7Q4O - chains 2 and A of the 10 polymer chains in the assembly; structure by electron microscopy, 2.10 A resolution.

# Chain 2
Molecule: U2 snRNA
From: Homo sapiens
Sequence (188 nucleotides; each row starts with the number of its first residue):
     1 AUCGCUUCUC GGCCUUUUGG CUAAGAUCAA GUGUAGUAUC UGUUCUUAUC AGUUUAAUAU
    61 CUGAUACGUC CUCUAUCCGA GGACAAUAUA UUAAAUGGAU UUUUGGAGCA GGGAGAUGGA
   121 AUAGGAGCUU GCUCCGUCCA CUCCACGCAU CGACCUGGUA UUGCAGUACC UCCAGGAACG
   181 GUGCACCC
Not modelled in the structure: 1-28, 64-188
Modified / non-standard residues: PSU (pseudouridine-5'-monophosphate) at position 34, PSU (pseudouridine-5'-monophosphate) at position 37, PSU (pseudouridine-5'-monophosphate) at position 39, OMC (o2'-methylycytidine-5'-monophosphate) at position 40, PSU (pseudouridine-5'-monophosphate) at position 41, PSU (pseudouridine-5'-monophosphate) at position 43, PSU (pseudouridine-5'-monophosphate) at position 44, OMU (o2'-methyluridine 5'-monophosphate) at position 47, PSU (pseudouridine-5'-monophosphate) at position 54, PSU (pseudouridine-5'-monophosphate) at position 58, OMC (o2'-methylycytidine-5'-monophosphate) at position 61

# Chain A
Molecule: Splicing factor 3B subunit 1
From: Homo sapiens
UniProt: O75533 (SF3B1_HUMAN); residues 1-1304 here = UniProt positions 1-1304
Chain sequence (1304 residues; row label = number of the first residue in the row):
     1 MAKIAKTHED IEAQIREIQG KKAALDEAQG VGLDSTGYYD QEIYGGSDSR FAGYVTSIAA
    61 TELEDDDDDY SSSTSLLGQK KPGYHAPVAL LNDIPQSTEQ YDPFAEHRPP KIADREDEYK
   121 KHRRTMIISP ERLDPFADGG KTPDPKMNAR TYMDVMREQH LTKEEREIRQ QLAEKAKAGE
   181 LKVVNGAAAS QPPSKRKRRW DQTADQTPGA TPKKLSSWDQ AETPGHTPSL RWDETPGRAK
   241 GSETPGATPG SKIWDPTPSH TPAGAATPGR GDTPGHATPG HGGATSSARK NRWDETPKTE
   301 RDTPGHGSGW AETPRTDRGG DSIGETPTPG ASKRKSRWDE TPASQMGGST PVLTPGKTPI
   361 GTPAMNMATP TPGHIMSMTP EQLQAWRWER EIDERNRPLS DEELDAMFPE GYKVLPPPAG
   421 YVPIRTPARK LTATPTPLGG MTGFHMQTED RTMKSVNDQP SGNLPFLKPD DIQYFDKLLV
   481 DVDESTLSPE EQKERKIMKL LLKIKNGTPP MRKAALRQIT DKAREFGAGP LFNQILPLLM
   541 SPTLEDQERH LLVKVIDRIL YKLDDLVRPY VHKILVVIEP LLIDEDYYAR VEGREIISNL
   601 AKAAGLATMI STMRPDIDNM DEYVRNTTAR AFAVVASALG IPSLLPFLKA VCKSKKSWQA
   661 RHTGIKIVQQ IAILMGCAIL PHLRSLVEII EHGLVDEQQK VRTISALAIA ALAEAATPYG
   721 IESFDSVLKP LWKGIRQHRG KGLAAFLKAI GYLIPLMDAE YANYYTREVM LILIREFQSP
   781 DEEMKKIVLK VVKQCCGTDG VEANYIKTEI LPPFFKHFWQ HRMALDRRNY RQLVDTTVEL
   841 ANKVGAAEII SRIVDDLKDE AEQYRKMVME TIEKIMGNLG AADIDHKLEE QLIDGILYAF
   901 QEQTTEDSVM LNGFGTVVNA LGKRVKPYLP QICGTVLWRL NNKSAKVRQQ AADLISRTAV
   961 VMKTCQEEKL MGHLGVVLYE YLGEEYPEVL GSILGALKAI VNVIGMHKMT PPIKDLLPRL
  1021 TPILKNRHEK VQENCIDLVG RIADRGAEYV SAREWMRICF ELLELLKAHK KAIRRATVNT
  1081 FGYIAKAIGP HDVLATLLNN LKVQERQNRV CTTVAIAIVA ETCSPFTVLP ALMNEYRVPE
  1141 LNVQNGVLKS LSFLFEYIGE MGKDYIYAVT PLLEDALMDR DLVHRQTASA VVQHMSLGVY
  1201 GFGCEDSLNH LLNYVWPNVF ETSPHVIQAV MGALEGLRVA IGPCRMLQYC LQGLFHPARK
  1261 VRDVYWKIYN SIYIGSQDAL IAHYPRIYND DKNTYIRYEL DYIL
Not modelled in the structure: 1-393, 416-490
Curated features (UniProtKB/Swiss-Prot):
  - region: Gly529 to Arg568 (Interaction with SF3B14), Gln547 to His550 (Interaction with PHF5A), Glu1156, Tyr1157 (Interaction with PHF5A)
  - site: Pro469 (Interaction with RNA), Tyr587 (Interaction with RNA), Glu592 (Interaction with PHF5A), Lys602 (Interaction with SF3B3), Cys677 (Interaction with SF3B3), Cys1035 (Interaction with RNA), Tyr1049 (Interaction with RNA), Leu1141 (Interaction with RNA), Glu1205 (Interaction with SF3B3)
  - modified residue: Thr125 (Phosphothreonine), Ser129 (Phosphoserine), Lys141 (N6-acetyllysine), Thr142 (Phosphothreonine), Arg157 (Citrulline), Ser194 (Phosphoserine), Thr203 (Phosphothreonine), Thr207 (Phosphothreonine), Thr211 (Phosphothreonine), Lys214 (N6-acetyllysine), Thr223 (Phosphothreonine), Thr227 (Phosphothreonine), Ser229 (Phosphoserine), Thr235 (Phosphothreonine), Thr244 (Phosphothreonine), Thr248 (Phosphothreonine), Thr257 (Phosphothreonine), Thr261 (Phosphothreonine), Thr267 (Phosphothreonine), Thr273 (Phosphothreonine) and 22 more in UniProt
  - cross-link (Glycyl lysine isopeptide (Lys-Gly)): Lys214 (interchain with G-Cter in SUMO2), Lys413 (interchain with G-Cter in SUMO1), Lys430 (interchain with G-Cter in SUMO2)
  - mutagenesis: Trp200 (W200A: Abolishes interaction with RBM39; when associated with A-218; A-232; A-254; A-293; A-310 and A-338), Trp218 (W218A: Abolishes interaction with RBM39; when associated with A-200; A-232; A-254; A-293; A-310 and A-338), Thr223 (T223A: No effect on interaction with PPP1R8), Thr227 (T227A: No effect on interaction with PPP1R8), Trp232 (W232A: Abolishes interaction with RBM39; when associated with A-200; A-218; A-254; A-293; A-310 and A-338), Thr235 (T235A: No effect on interaction with PPP1R8), Thr244 (T244A: Slight inhibition of interaction with PPP1R8), Thr248 (T248A: Slight inhibition of interaction with PPP1R8), Trp254 (W254A: Abolishes interaction with RBM39; when associated with A-200; A-218; A-232; A-293; A-310 and A-338), Thr257 (T257A: No effect on interaction with PPP1R8), Thr261 (T261A: Slight inhibition of interaction with PPP1R8), Thr267 (T267A: No effect on interaction with PPP1R8), 9 further mutagenesis entries in UniProt
Reported in the primary citation:
  - binding site for BPS oligo: Lys1071, Arg1106, Arg1109, Lys1149
  - conformationally variable residues (helix shift): Pro509 to Ala523

# Chain 2 / chain A interface
Residue-residue contacts (12):
  A30(2) - Arg1027(A)  salt bridge to the phosphate
  A30(2) - Gln1032(A)  base contact
  A30(2) - Glu1064(A)  base contact
  A30(2) - Lys1067(A)  base contact
  G31(2) - His1069(A)  stacking on the base
  G31(2) - Glu1105(A)  phosphate contact
  G36(2) - Pro1224(A)  phosphate contact
  PSU_37(2) - Ser1223(A)  hydrogen bond to the sugar
  PSU_37(2) - Pro1224(A)  phosphate contact
  A56(2) - Pro1257(A)  sugar contact
  A56(2) - Ala1258(A)  hydrogen bond to the sugar
  A56(2) - Arg1259(A)  hydrogen bond to the phosphate
Also at the interface, not in a pair above, chain 2 (7 interface residues in all): A35, A38
Also at the interface, not in a pair above, chain A (16 interface residues in all): Leu1065, Ala1068, Leu1182, His1225, Lys1260

# Summary
The interface between chain 2 and chain A involves 7 residues on one side and 16 on the other, with 3 hydrogen
bonds, 1 salt bridge and 1 aromatic stacking contact. Polar contacts include PSU_37(2)-Ser1223(A),
A56(2)-Ala1258(A) and A56(2)-Arg1259(A). From the paper: a binding site for BPS oligo at Lys1071(A),
Arg1106(A) and Arg1109(A) among others; conformational variability at Pro509(A).
Chain 2 is U2 snRNA and chain A is Splicing factor 3B subunit 1, both from Homo sapiens; the structure,
Substrate-bound A-like U2 snRNP, was determined by electron microscopy (same publication as 7Q3L and 7Q4P).
